Entry 4WVS (X-ray diffraction, 2.09 A resolution); this record covers chains A and B.

# Chain A
Molecule: E3 ubiquitin-protein ligase XIAP
Source organism: Homo sapiens
Notes: EC 6.3.2.-
Reference sequence: P98170 (XIAP_HUMAN); numbering as in UniProt (aligned over 156-231)
Sequence (98 residues; each row starts with the number of its first residue; note: 156 numbers in that range are skipped by the numbering (no residue carries them; nothing is unmodelled there); numbers below 1 keep their minus sign (Met-22 is residue -22)):
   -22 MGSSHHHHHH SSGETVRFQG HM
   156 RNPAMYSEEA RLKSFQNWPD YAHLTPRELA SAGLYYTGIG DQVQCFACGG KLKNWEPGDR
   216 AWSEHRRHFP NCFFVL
Disordered / not traced: -22 to -4
Sequence notes: expression tag (-22 to -1); engineered mutation Ala202 (Cys in P98170), Gly213 (Cys in P98170)
Metal / ion sites: Zn2+: Cys200, Cys203, His220, Cys227

# Chain B
Molecule: 3,11-difluoro-6,8,13-trimethyl-8H-quino[4,3,2-kl]acridin-13-ium
Sequence (5 residues; numbered 1 to 5; the number before each row is that of its first residue):
     1 AXPFX
Modified residues: Ala1 (N-methyl-L-alanine; MAA); LPH (L-Propargylglycine) at position 2; 4LZ (O-[2-(triaza-1,2-dien-2-ium-1-yl)ethyl]-L-tyrosine) at position 5

# Chain A / chain B interface
Residue-residue contacts (20; chain A residue first):
  Gln197(A) - Phe4(B)
  Lys206(A) - Pro3(B)
  Lys206(A) - Phe4(B)  hydrogen bond (backbone-backbone)
  Lys206(A) - 4LZ_5(B)  hydrogen bond (side chain-backbone)
  Leu207(A) - LPH_2(B)
  Leu207(A) - Pro3(B)
  Leu207(A) - Phe4(B)
  Lys208(A) - Ala1(B)
  Lys208(A) - LPH_2(B)  hydrogen bond (backbone-backbone)
  Lys208(A) - Phe4(B)
  Asn209(A) - Ala1(B)
  Trp210(A) - Ala1(B)
  Asp214(A) - Ala1(B)  hydrogen bond (side chain-backbone)
  Glu219(A) - Ala1(B)  hydrogen bond (side chain-backbone)
  Arg222(A) - Ala1(B)
  His223(A) - Ala1(B)  hydrogen bond (side chain-backbone)
  His223(A) - Pro3(B)
  His223(A) - 4LZ_5(B)
  Phe224(A) - Pro3(B)  hydrophobic
  Phe224(A) - 4LZ_5(B)
Also at the interface, not in a pair above, chain A (12 interface residues in all): Glu211

# Summary
The interface between chain A and chain B involves 12 residues on one side and 5 on the other, with 6 hydrogen
bonds. Polar contacts include Lys206(A)-4LZ_5(B), Asp214(A)-Ala1(B) and Glu219(A)-Ala1(B). Cys200(A),
Cys203(A), His220(A) and Cys227(A) form the Zn2+ site.
Here chain A is E3 ubiquitin-protein ligase XIAP (Homo sapiens) and chain B is
3,11-difluoro-6,8,13-trimethyl-8H-quino[4,3,2-kl]acridin-13-ium. Entry 4WVS (Crystal structure of XIAP-BIR2
domain complexed with
(S)-3-(4-methoxyphenyl)-2-((S)-2-((S)-1-((S)-2-((S)-2-(methylamino)propanamido)pent-4-ynoyl)pyrrolidine-2-carboxamido)-3-phenylpropanamido)propanoic
acid) was determined by X-ray diffraction together with 4WVT and 4WVU from the same study.
